Entry 3JC6 (electron microscopy, 3.70 A resolution); this record covers chains A and C of the 11 polymer chains in the assembly.

[Chain A]
Molecule: DNA replication complex GINS protein PSF1
Organism: Saccharomyces cerevisiae
UniProt: Q12488 (PSF1_YEAST); residue numbers follow UniProt; this construct covers 1-208
Sequence (208 residues; numbered 1 to 208; the number before each row is that of its first residue):
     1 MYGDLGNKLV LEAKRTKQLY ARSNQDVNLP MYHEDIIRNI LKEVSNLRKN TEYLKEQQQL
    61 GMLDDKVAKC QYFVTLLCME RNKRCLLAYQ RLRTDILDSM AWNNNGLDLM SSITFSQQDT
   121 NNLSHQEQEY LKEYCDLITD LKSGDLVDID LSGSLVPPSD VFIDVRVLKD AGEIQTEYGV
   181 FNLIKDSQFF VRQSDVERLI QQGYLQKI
UniProt features mapped onto this chain:
  - mutagenesis: Arg84 (R84G: In PSF1-1; temperature-sensitive mutant. Defective in DNA replication. Impaired chromatin binding of CDC45)

[Chain C]
Molecule: DNA replication complex GINS protein PSF3
Organism: Saccharomyces cerevisiae
UniProt: Q12146 (PSF3_YEAST); residues 1-194 here = UniProt positions 1-194
Sequence (194 residues; each row starts with the number of its first residue):
     1 MGYYDIDDVL ADGTEFPCKF QYDIPGLGYL ENNPGRPITK NTKLSLPLWL ARILAIVGGD
    61 EALVDEEPVP FVELLPPDMF STKVMNAIKT DPVALDLHSI NSHFFSLAIK WIMLFSEKEL
   121 ANVVSELLLQ RAQELNHHAS SLSIDLNADS TGKNSANTNI ATSTFLLKLE EMEKEIYKKS
   181 HESYKDTKRW MFKK
Unresolved in the structure: 1-2, 30-32, 59-67, 142-161, 194

[How chain A and chain C interact]
Contacting residue pairs (36; chain A residue first):
  Tyr2(A) - Gly28(C)
  Tyr2(A) - Tyr29(C)  hydrophobic
  Asn7(A) - Val9(C)
  Asn7(A) - Leu10(C)
  Asn7(A) - Gly13(C)
  Val10(A) - Ile6(C)  hydrophobic
  Val10(A) - Val9(C)  hydrophobic
  Val10(A) - Leu10(C)  hydrophobic
  Lys14(A) - Ile6(C)
  Lys14(A) - Glu171(C)  salt bridge
  Lys17(A) - Asp5(C)  salt bridge
  Lys17(A) - Ile6(C)
  Lys66(A) - Gly58(C)
  Val67(A) - Asp23(C)
  Val67(A) - Pro25(C)
  Lys69(A) - Val57(C)
  Cys70(A) - Ile24(C)  hydrophobic
  Gln71(A) - Pro25(C)  hydrogen bond (side chain-backbone)
  Gln71(A) - Gly26(C)
  Phe73(A) - Ile53(C)  hydrophobic
  Phe73(A) - Leu54(C)  hydrophobic
  Phe73(A) - Val57(C)  hydrophobic
  Val74(A) - Leu54(C)  hydrophobic
  Leu77(A) - Trp49(C)
  Leu77(A) - Leu50(C)  hydrophobic
  Leu77(A) - Ile53(C)  hydrophobic
  Cys78(A) - Trp49(C)  hydrophobic
  Arg81(A) - Val9(C)  hydrogen bond (side chain-backbone)
  Arg81(A) - Asp12(C)  salt bridge
  Arg81(A) - Gly13(C)
  Arg81(A) - Trp49(C)
  Arg84(A) - Tyr3(C)
  Arg84(A) - Val9(C)
  Leu87(A) - Tyr4(C)  hydrophobic
  Ala88(A) - Tyr4(C)
  Arg91(A) - Tyr4(C)
Also at the interface, not in a pair above, chain A (26 interface residues in all): Met1, Gly3, Leu11, Ala13, Arg22, Cys85, Leu92
Also at the interface, not in a pair above, chain C (24 interface residues in all): Asp7, Phe71, Lys185

[Overview]
Chain A and chain C form an interface of 26 and 24 residues respectively; the contacts include 2 hydrogen
bonds and 3 salt bridges. Among the polar pairs are Lys14(A)-Glu171(C), Lys17(A)-Asp5(C) and
Arg81(A)-Asp12(C). From UniProt: one mutagenesis site on chain A.
Here chain A is DNA replication complex GINS protein PSF1 and chain C is DNA replication complex GINS protein
PSF3, both from Saccharomyces cerevisiae. Entry 3JC6 (Structure of the eukaryotic replicative CMG helicase and
pumpjack motion) was determined by electron microscopy (same publication as 3JC5 and 3JC7).
